PDB entry 5OJH | X-ray diffraction, 1.55 A resolution | chain A

== Chain A ==
Molecule: Cellulose biosynthesis protein BcsG
Source organism: Salmonella enterica subsp. enterica serovar Typhimurium str. LT2
UniProtKB: Q7CPI7 (BCSG_SALTY); residues 185-559 here = UniProt positions 185-559
Sequence (383 residues; row label = number of the first residue in the row; note: 184 numbers in that range are skipped by the numbering (no residue carries them; nothing is unmodelled there); numbers below 1 keep their minus sign (Ile-7 is residue -7)):
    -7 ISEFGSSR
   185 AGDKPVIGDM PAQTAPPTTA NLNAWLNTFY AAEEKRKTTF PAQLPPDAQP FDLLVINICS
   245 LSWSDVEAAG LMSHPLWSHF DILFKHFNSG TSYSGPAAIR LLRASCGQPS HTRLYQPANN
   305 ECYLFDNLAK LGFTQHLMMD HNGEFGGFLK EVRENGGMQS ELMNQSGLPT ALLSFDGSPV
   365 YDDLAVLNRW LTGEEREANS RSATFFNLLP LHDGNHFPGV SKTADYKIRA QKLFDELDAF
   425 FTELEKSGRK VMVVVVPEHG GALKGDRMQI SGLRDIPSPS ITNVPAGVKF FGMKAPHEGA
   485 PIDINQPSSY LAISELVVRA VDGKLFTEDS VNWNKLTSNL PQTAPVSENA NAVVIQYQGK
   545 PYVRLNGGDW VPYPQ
Disordered / not traced: 188-191
Disulfide bonds: Cys290-Cys306
Sequence notes: expression tag (-7 to 0)
Metal / ion sites: Zn2+: Cys243, Ser278, Glu442, His443
Small-molecule neighbours:
  - citrate anion (FLC), molecule 1: Ser276, Tyr277, Ser278, Phe329, His396, His443, Arg458, Asp459
  - citrate anion (FLC), molecule 2: His481, Glu482, Ile486, Trp517, Asn518
What the authors report for this chain:
  - Zn2+ coordination: Cys243, Ser278, Glu442, His443
  - contacts within the chain: Cys290-Cys306, Asn303-Cys306 (hydrogen bond)
  - catalytic residues: Ser278 (proposed by the authors, not directly observed)
  - mutagenesis - S278A: abolished catalytic activity on NBD-PE
  - binding site for citrate anion: Asn518
  - mutagenesis - R458H, R458M: decreased growth

== Summary ==
Bound to chain A: citrate anion. Cys243, Ser278, Glu442 and His443 form the Zn2+ site. From the paper: the
catalytic residue Ser278; R458H and R458M reduce growth.
Chain A is Cellulose biosynthesis protein BcsG (Salmonella enterica subsp. enterica serovar Typhimurium str.
LT2); the structure, Crystal structure of the extramembrane domain of the cellulose biosynthetic protein BcsG
from Salmonella typhimurium, was determined by X-ray diffraction, deposited together with 5OLT.
